8GPP - chains A and C of the 3 polymer chains in the assembly; structure by X-ray diffraction, 2.09 A resolution.

# Chain A (and C)
Name: Carbonic anhydrase
Source organism: Acinetobacter baumannii
Notes: chain C of this document is another copy of the same molecule, construct and numbering; everything in this record applies to it too
UniProt: A0A6F8THQ5 (A0A6F8THQ5_ACIBA); residue numbers follow UniProt; this construct covers 2-201
Amino-acid sequence (208 residues; row label = number of the first residue in the row; numbers below 1 keep their minus sign (Met-6 is residue -6)):
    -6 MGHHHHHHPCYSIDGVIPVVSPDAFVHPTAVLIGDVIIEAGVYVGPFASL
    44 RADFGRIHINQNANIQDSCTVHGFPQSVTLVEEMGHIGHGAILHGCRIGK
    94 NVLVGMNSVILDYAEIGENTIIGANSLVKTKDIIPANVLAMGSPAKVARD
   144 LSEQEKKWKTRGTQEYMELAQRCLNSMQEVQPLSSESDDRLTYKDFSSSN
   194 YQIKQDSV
Not modelled in the structure: -6 to 1, 191-201 (chain C: -6 to 0, 192-201)
Construct notes: initiating methionine (-6); expression tag (-5 to 1)

# How chain A and chain C interact
Pairs across the interface (100):
  His20(A) with Tyr4(C); Val24(C); Ile26(C)
  Pro21(A) with Tyr4(C), hydrophobic
  Thr22(A) with Tyr4(C); Val24(C)
  Tyr36(A) with Arg44(C)
  Pro39(A) with Val24(C), hydrophobic; Ile26(C), hydrophobic; Ser42(C)
  Phe40(A) with Thr22(C); Val24(C), hydrophobic; Phe40(C); Ala41(C); Ser42(C)
  Gln59(A) with Arg44(C)
  Asp60(A) with Ser42(C), hydrogen bond; Arg44(C), salt bridge; Thr63(C)
  His82(A) with Arg44(C); Thr63(C); His65(C), hydrogen bond; Ile85(C); His87(C)
  Met99(A) with Ile85(C), hydrophobic; His87(C); Val102(C), hydrophobic; Leu104(C), hydrophobic
  Asn100(A) with Ile85(C); Asn100(C), hydrogen bond (side chain-backbone); Val102(C)
  Ala117(A) with Leu120(C), hydrophobic
  Asn118(A) with Val102(C); Asn118(C); Ser119(C); Leu120(C); Ser136(C)
  Glu158(A) with Phe47(C); Pro68(C)
  Tyr159(A) with Arg44(C), hydrogen bond; His65(C)
  Leu162(A) with Ile6(C), hydrophobic; Arg44(C); Asp46(C)
  Arg165(A) with Ile6(C); Asp7(C), salt bridge; Asp46(C), hydrogen bond (side chain-backbone); Phe47(C)
  Ser169(A) with Ser5(C); Ile6(C); Asp7(C), hydrogen bond (side chain-backbone)
  Met170(A) with Tyr4(C), hydrophobic; Ser5(C); Ile26(C), hydrophobic
  Gln171(A) with Tyr4(C); Ser5(C), hydrogen bond (backbone-backbone)
  Glu172(A) with Cys3(C); Tyr4(C)
  Val173(A) with Cys3(C), hydrogen bond (backbone-backbone); Ser5(C); Ile10(C), hydrophobic
  Gln174(A) with Ile10(C)
  Pro175(A) with His1(C); Cys3(C), hydrophobic; Pro11(C); Val13(C), hydrophobic
  Leu176(A) with Ile10(C), hydrophobic; Pro11(C), hydrogen bond (backbone-backbone); Val12(C); Val13(C), hydrogen bond (backbone-backbone)
  Ser177(A) with Val13(C); Pro15(C)
  Ser178(A) with Val12(C)
  Glu179(A) with Val12(C); Ile30(C); Arg49(C), salt bridge; His51(C)
  Arg183(A) with Val9(C); Ile10(C), hydrogen bond (side chain-backbone); Val12(C); Asp28(C), salt bridge; Ile30(C); Arg49(C)
  Leu184(A) with Asp7(C); Gly8(C); Val9(C), hydrophobic
  Thr185(A) with Val9(C); Asp28(C); Arg49(C)
  Tyr186(A) with Asp28(C), hydrogen bond (backbone-side chain); Gly48(C); Arg49(C); Gln69(C)
  Phe189(A) with Ile6(C); Asp7(C); Val9(C), hydrophobic; Ala45(C); Asp46(C); Phe47(C)
  Ser190(A) with Asp7(C), hydrogen bond
Also at the interface, not in a pair above, chain A (39 interface residues in all): Ser61, Gly83, Cys166, Lys187, Asp188
Also at the interface, not in a pair above, chain C (46 interface residues in all): Ser14, Ala23, Gly27, Ser61, Val71

# Summary
39 residues of chain A face 46 of chain C across their interface, with 13 hydrogen bonds and 4 salt bridges.
Polar contacts include Asp60(A)-Arg44(C), Arg165(A)-Asp7(C) and Glu179(A)-Arg49(C).
Both chains are Carbonic anhydrase (Acinetobacter baumannii). Entry 8GPP (Acinetobacter baumannii carbonic
anhydrase PaaY) was determined by X-ray diffraction (same publication as 8GPM).
